9H9K - chains 1 and N of the 11 polymer chains in the assembly; structure by electron microscopy, 3.80 A resolution.

[Chain 1]
Molecule: 16S RNA
Source organism: Escherichia coli
Sequence (1541 nucleotides; numbered 1 to 1541; the number before each row is that of its first residue):
     1 AAAUUGAAGA GUUUGAUCAU GGCUCAGAUU GAACGCUGGC GGCAGGCCUA ACACAUGCAA
    61 GUCGAACGGU AACAGGAAGA AGCUUGCUUC UUUGCUGACG AGUGGCGGAC GGGUGAGUAA
   121 UGUCUGGGAA ACUGCCUGAU GGAGGGGGAU AACUACUGGA AACGGUAGCU AAUACCGCAU
   181 AACGUCGCAA GACCAAAGAG GGGGACCUUC GGGCCUCUUG CCAUCGGAUG UGCCCAGAUG
   241 GGAUUAGCUA GUAGGUGGGG UAACGGCUCA CCUAGGCGAC GAUCCCUAGC UGGUCUGAGA
   301 GGAUGACCAG CCACACUGGA ACUGAGACAC GGUCCAGACU CCUACGGGAG GCAGCAGUGG
   361 GGAAUAUUGC ACAAUGGGCG CAAGCCUGAU GCAGCCAUGC CGCGUGUAUG AAGAAGGCCU
   421 UCGGGUUGUA AAGUACUUUC AGCGGGGAGG AAGGGAGUAA AGUUAAUACC UUUGCUCAUU
   481 GACGUUACCC GCAGAAGAAG CACCGGCUAA CUCCGUGCCA GCAGCCXCGG UAAUACGGAG
   541 GGUGCAAGCG UUAAUCGGAA UUACUGGGCG UAAAGCGCAC GCAGGCGGUU UGUUAAGUCA
   601 GAUGUGAAAU CCCCGGGCUC AACCUGGGAA CUGCAUCUGA UACUGGCAAG CUUGAGUCUC
   661 GUAGAGGGGG GUAGAAUUCC AGGUGUAGCG GUGAAAUGCG UAGAGAUCUG GAGGAAUACC
   721 GGUGGCGAAG GCGGCCCCCU GGACGAAGAC UGACGCUCAG GUGCGAAAGC GUGGGGAGCA
   781 AACAGGAUUA GAUACCCUGG UAGUCCACGC CGUAAACGAU GUCGACUUGG AGGUUGUGCC
   841 CUUGAGGCGU GGCUUCCGGA GCUAACGCGU UAAGUCGACC GCCUGGGGAG UACGGCCGCA
   901 AGGUUAAAAC UCAAAUGAAU UGACGGGGGC CCGCACAAGC GGUGGAGCAU GUGGUUUAAU
   961 UCGAUGXAAC GCGAAGAACC UUACCUGGUC UUGACAUCCA CGGAAGUUUU CAGAGAUGAG
  1021 AAUGUGCCUU CGGGAACCGU GAGACAGGUG CUGCAUGGCU GUCGUCAGCU CGUGUUGUGA
  1081 AAUGUUGGGU UAAGUCCCGC AACGAGCGCA ACCCUUAUCC UUUGUUGCCA GCGGUCCGGC
  1141 CGGGAACUCA AAGGAGACUG CCAGUGAUAA ACUGGAGGAA GGUGGGGAUG ACGUCAAGUC
  1201 AUCAUGGCCC UUACGACCAG GGCUACACAC GUGCUACAAU GGCGCAUACA AAGAGAAGCG
  1261 ACCUCGCGAG AGCAAGCGGA CCUCAUAAAG UGCGUCGUAG UCCGGAUUGG AGUCUGCAAC
  1321 UCGACUCCAU GAAGUCGGAA UCGCUAGUAA UCGUGGAUCA GAAUGCCACG GUGAAUACGU
  1381 UCCCGGCCUU GUACACACCG CCCGUXACAC CAUGGGAGUG GGUUGCAAAA GAAGUAGGUA
  1441 GCUUAACCUU CGGGAGGGCG CUUACCACUU UGUGAUUCAU GACUGGGGUG AAGUCGUAAC
  1501 AAGGUAACCG UAGGGGAACC UGCGGUUGGA UCACCUCCUU A
Disordered / not traced: 1-930, 1387-1541
Modified residues: PSU (pseudouridine-5'-monophosphate) at position 516, G7M (N7-methyl-guanosine-5'-monophosphate) at position 527, 2MG (2N-methylguanosine-5'-monophosphate) at position 966, 5MC (5-methylcytidine-5'-monophosphate) at position 967, 2MG (2N-methylguanosine-5'-monophosphate) at position 1207, 4OC (4n,o2'-methylcytidine-5'-monophosphate) at position 1401, 5MC (5-methylcytidine-5'-monophosphate) at position 1406, UR3 (3-methyluridine-5'-monophoshate) at position 1497, 2MG (2N-methylguanosine-5'-monophosphate) at position 1515, MA6 (6N-dimethyladenosine-5'-monophoshate) at position 1517, MA6 (6N-dimethyladenosine-5'-monophoshate) at position 1518

[Chain N]
Molecule: Small ribosomal subunit protein uS14
Source organism: Escherichia coli
UniProtKB: P0AG59 (RS14_ECOLI); residues 1-101 here = UniProt positions 1-101
Sequence (101 residues; numbered 1 to 101; the number before each row is that of its first residue):
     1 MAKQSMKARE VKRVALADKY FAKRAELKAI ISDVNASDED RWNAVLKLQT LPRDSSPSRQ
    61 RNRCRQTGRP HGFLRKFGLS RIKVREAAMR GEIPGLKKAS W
Disordered / not traced: 1

[Chain 1 / chain N interface]
Residue-residue contacts (57):
  G973(1) / Arg-69(N)  sugar contact
  G973(1) / Arg-81(N)  hydrogen bond to the phosphate
  A974(1) / Arg-69(N)  salt bridge to the phosphate
  A974(1) / His-71(N)  phosphate contact
  A974(1) / Arg-81(N)  salt bridge to the phosphate
  A975(1) / Gly-72(N)  sugar contact
  G976(1) / His-71(N)  salt bridge to the phosphate
  G976(1) / Gly-72(N)  phosphate contact
  A977(1) / Arg-61(N)  salt bridge to the phosphate
  C979(1) / Arg-59(N)  sugar contact
  C980(1) / Arg-13(N)  hydrogen bond to the sugar
  C980(1) / Arg-59(N)  hydrogen bond to the sugar
  C980(1) / Gln-60(N)  base contact
  U981(1) / Arg-9(N)  salt bridge to the phosphate
  U981(1) / Arg-13(N)  salt bridge to the phosphate
  U981(1) / Arg-61(N)  hydrogen bond to the sugar
  U982(1) / Arg-63(N)  salt bridge to the phosphate
  U982(1) / Pro-70(N)  phosphate contact
  A983(1) / Arg-9(N)  salt bridge to the phosphate
  A994(1) / Ala-8(N)  sugar contact
  C995(1) / Gln-4(N)  hydrogen bond to the base
  G1047(1) / Gln-4(N)  hydrogen bond to the phosphate
  G1048(1) / Lys-3(N)  phosphate contact
  G1048(1) / Gln-4(N)  phosphate contact
  U1049(1) / Lys-3(N)  phosphate contact
  C1059(1) / Arg-85(N)  hydrogen bond to the phosphate
  U1060(1) / Arg-85(N)  salt bridge to the phosphate
  C1114(1) / Ser-100(N)  hydrogen bond to the sugar
  C1114(1) / Trp-101(N)  base contact
  U1115(1) / Ser-100(N)  sugar contact
  U1115(1) / Trp-101(N)  hydrogen bond to the sugar
  G1186(1) / Trp-101(N)  base contact
  U1189(1) / Lys-98(N)  salt bridge to the phosphate
  U1202(1) / Thr-67(N)  hydrogen bond to the sugar
  U1202(1) / Arg-69(N)  hydrogen bond to the sugar
  U1202(1) / Ile-82(N)  base contact
  U1202(1) / Lys-83(N)  base contact
  C1203(1) / Ala-2(N)  phosphate contact
  C1203(1) / Thr-67(N)  sugar contact
  A1216(1) / Lys-3(N)  salt bridge to the phosphate
  A1216(1) / Ser-5(N)  hydrogen bond to the phosphate
  C1217(1) / Arg-9(N)  salt bridge to the phosphate
  A1219(1) / Arg-53(N)  sugar contact
  G1220(1) / Arg-53(N)  salt bridge to the phosphate
  A1257(1) / Phe-21(N)  base contact
  G1316(1) / Lys-28(N)  phosphate contact
  C1317(1) / Arg-24(N)  hydrogen bond to the sugar
  C1317(1) / Lys-28(N)  salt bridge to the phosphate
  C1317(1) / Leu-48(N)  sugar contact
  C1317(1) / Arg-53(N)  hydrogen bond to the base
  C1317(1) / Pro-57(N)  phosphate contact
  U1358(1) / Phe-73(N)  sugar contact
  U1358(1) / Arg-75(N)  phosphate contact
  C1359(1) / Asn-62(N)  hydrogen bond to the phosphate
  C1359(1) / Arg-75(N)  salt bridge to the phosphate
  A1360(1) / Ser-58(N)  base contact
  A1360(1) / Arg-75(N)  salt bridge to the phosphate
Interface residues without a listed pair, chain 1 (39 interface residues in all): A1046, G1187, A1188, G1215, A1318, C1369
Interface residues without a listed pair, chain N (36 interface residues in all): Met-6, Glu-10, Ser-56

[Overview]
39 residues of chain 1 and 36 residues of chain N are in contact, with 15 hydrogen bonds and 16 salt bridges.
Polar contacts include C995(1)/Gln-4(N), C1317(1)/Arg-53(N) and C980(1)/Arg-13(N).
Chain 1 is 16S RNA and chain N is Small ribosomal subunit protein uS14, both from Escherichia coli; the
structure, Complex 3 (HEAD) 30S-tRNA-GE81112, was determined by electron microscopy (same publication as 9H8G,
9H9H, 9H9I, 9H9J, 9H9L, 9H9M and 9H9N).
